6CRI - chains T and M of the 24 polymer chains in the assembly; structure by electron microscopy, 6.80 A resolution (low resolution: residue-level contacts below are approximate; hydrogen-bond / salt-bridge calls are withheld).

== Chain T ==
Protein: Bone marrow stromal antigen 2, Protein Nef chimera
Source organism: Homo sapiens
Notes: fragment: Tetherin Nef
Reference sequence: chimeric construct of Q10589, Q90VU7: residues 2-21 from Q10589 (BST2_HUMAN) positions 2-21 (same numbers); residues 32-237 from Q90VU7 positions 1-206 (UniProt number = residue number - 31)
Sequence (264 residues; each row starts with the number of its first residue; numbers below 1 keep their minus sign (Met-26 is residue -26)):
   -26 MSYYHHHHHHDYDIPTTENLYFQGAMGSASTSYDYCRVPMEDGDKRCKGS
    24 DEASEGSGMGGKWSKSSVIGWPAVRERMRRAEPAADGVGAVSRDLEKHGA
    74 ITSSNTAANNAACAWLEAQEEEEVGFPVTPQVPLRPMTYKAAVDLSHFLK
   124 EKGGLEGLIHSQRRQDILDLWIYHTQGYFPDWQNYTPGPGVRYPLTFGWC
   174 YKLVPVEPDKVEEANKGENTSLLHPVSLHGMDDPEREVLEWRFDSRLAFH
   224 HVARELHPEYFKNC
Unresolved in the structure: -26 to 3, 17-237
Construct notes: expression tag (-26 to 1); linker (22-31)

== Chain M ==
Protein: AP-1 complex subunit mu-1
Source organism: Mus musculus
Reference sequence: P35585 (AP1M1_MOUSE); residue numbers follow UniProt; this construct covers 2-423
Sequence (422 residues; row label = number of the first residue in the row):
     2 SASAVYVLDLKGKVLICRNYRGDVDMSEVEHFMPILMEKEEEGMLSPILA
    52 HGGVRFMWIKHNNLYLVATSKKNACVSLVFSFLYKVVQVFSEYFKELEEE
   102 SIRDNFVIIYELLDELMDFGYPQTTDSKILQEYITQEGHKLETGAPRPPA
   152 TVTNAVSWRSEGIKYRKNEVFLDVIEAVNLLVSANGNVLRSEIVGSIKMR
   202 VFLSGMPELRLGLNDKVLFDNTGRGKSKSVELEDVKFHQCVRLSRFENDR
   252 TISFIPPDGEFELMSYRLNTHVKPLIWIESVIEKHSHSRIEYMVKAKSQF
   302 KRRSTANNVEIHIPVPNDADSPKFKTTVGSVKWVPENSEIVWSVKSFPGG
   352 KEYLMRAHFGLPSVEAEDKEGKPPISVKFEIPYFTTSGIQVRYLKIIEKS
   402 GYQALPWVRYITQNGDYQLRTQ
Unresolved in the structure: 139-145
UniProt features mapped onto this chain:
  - modified residue: Ser2 (N-acetylserine), Thr152 (Phosphothreonine), Thr154 (Phosphothreonine), Thr223 (Phosphothreonine)

== How chain T and chain M interact ==
Contacting residue pairs - 33 pairs, chain T then chain M:
  Thr4(T) with Arg410(M)
  Tyr6(T) with Asn308(M); Glu381(M); Pro383(M); Tyr384(M); Arg410(M); Ile412(M)
  Asp7(T) with Tyr384(M); Arg410(M)
  Tyr8(T) with Phe172(M); Leu173(M); Arg201(M); Trp408(M); Val409(M); Arg410(M)
  Cys9(T) with Trp408(M); Val409(M)
  Arg10(T) with Pro407(M); Trp408(M)
  Val11(T) with Val392(M); Pro407(M); Val409(M)
  Pro12(T) with Arg393(M); Tyr394(M); Leu395(M)
  Met13(T) with Tyr394(M); Leu395(M); Lys396(M); Ile397(M); Gln404(M)
  Glu14(T) with Tyr394(M)
  Asp15(T) with Arg393(M); Tyr394(M)
Other interface residues (no listed pair), chain M (23 interface residues in all): Asp174, Tyr403, Ala405, Leu406

== Overview ==
11 residues of chain T and 23 residues of chain M are in contact.
Here chain T is Bone marrow stromal antigen 2, Protein Nef chimera (Homo sapiens) and chain M is AP-1 complex
subunit mu-1 (Mus musculus). Entry 6CRI (Structure of the cargo bound AP-1:Arf1:tetherin-Nef stable closed
trimer) was determined by electron microscopy (same publication as 6CM9, 6D83, 6D84 and 6DFF).
